PDB entry 7JVV | X-ray diffraction, 1.84 A resolution | chains A and C

[Chain A]
Molecule: Histone deacetylase 8
From: Homo sapiens
Notes: EC 3.5.1.98
UniProtKB: Q9BY41 (HDAC8_HUMAN); numbering as in UniProt (aligned over 1-377)
Chain sequence (389 residues; row label = number of the first residue in the row):
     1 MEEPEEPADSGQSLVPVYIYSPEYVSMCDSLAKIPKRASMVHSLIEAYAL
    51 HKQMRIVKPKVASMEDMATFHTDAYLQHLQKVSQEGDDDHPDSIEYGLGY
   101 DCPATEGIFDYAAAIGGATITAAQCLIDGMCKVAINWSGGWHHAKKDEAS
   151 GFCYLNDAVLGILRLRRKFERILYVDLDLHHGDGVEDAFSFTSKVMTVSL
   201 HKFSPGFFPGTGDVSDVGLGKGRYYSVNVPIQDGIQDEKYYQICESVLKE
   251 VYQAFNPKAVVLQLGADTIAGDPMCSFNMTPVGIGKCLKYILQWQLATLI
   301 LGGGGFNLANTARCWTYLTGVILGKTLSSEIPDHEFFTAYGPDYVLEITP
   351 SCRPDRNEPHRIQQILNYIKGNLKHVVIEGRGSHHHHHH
Unresolved in the structure: 1-14, 377-389
Sequence notes: engineered mutation Asp-66 (Glu in Q9BY41), Phe-306 (Tyr in Q9BY41); expression tag (378-389)
Bound ions: K+ site 1: Asp-176, Asp-178, His-180, Ser-199, Leu-200; Zn2+: Asp-178, His-180, Asp-267 (shared with Lys-5(C) of chain C); K+ site 2: Phe-189, Thr-192, Val-195, Tyr-225
UniProt features mapped onto this chain:
  - active site: His-143 (Proton acceptor)
  - binding site (substrate): Asp-101, Gly-151
  - binding site (a divalent metal cation): Asp-178, His-180, Asp-267
  - modified residue: Ser-39 (Phosphoserine)
  - natural variant: His-180 (H180R: In CDLS5), Thr-311 (T311M: In CDLS5), Gly-320 (G320R: In CDLS5), His-334 (H334R: In CDLS5)
  - mutagenesis: Ser-39 (S39A: Enhances the deacetylase activity; S39E: Decreases the deacetylase activity), Asp-101 (D101A: Complete loss of catalytical activity. Complete loss of catalytical activity; when associated with F-306; D101E: Partial loss of catalytical activity ...), His-142 to His-143 (Strongly reduces histone deacetylase activity), His-143 (H143A: Loss of catalytic activity)
What the authors report for this chain:
  - disease-associated variants - E66D (62-fold): decreased catalytic activity
  - mutagenesis - Y306F: abolished catalytic activity (citing earlier work)
  - contacts within the chain: Ser-63/Asp-66 (backbone contact), Asp-66/Thr-69 (backbone contact)
  - binding site for glycerol: Asp-66
  - conformationally variable residues (side-chain flip): Glu-65
  - disease-associated variants - D176G: abolished expression
  - catalytic residues: His-142 (citing earlier work)

[Chain C]
Molecule: Ace-arg-his-aly-aly-mcm
From: Homo sapiens
Chain sequence (6 residues; numbered 1 to 6; the number before each row is that of its first residue):
     1 XRHKKX
Modified / non-standard residues: ACE (acetyl group) at position 1, MCM (7-amino-4-methyl-chromen-2-one) at position 6; Lys-4, Lys-5 (N(6)-acetyllysine; ALY)
Bound ions: Zn2+: Lys-5 (shared with Asp-178(A), His-180(A), Asp-267(A) of chain A)

[Interface between chain A and chain C]
Contacting residue pairs (26):
  Lys-33(A) / MCM_6(C)
  Ile-94(A) / Arg-2(C)  hydrogen bond (backbone-side chain)
  Glu-95(A) / Arg-2(C)
  Gly-97(A) / Arg-2(C)
  Tyr-100(A) / Lys-4(C)
  Tyr-100(A) / MCM_6(C)
  Asp-101(A) / Lys-4(C)
  Asp-101(A) / Lys-5(C)  hydrogen bond (side chain-backbone)
  Asp-101(A) / MCM_6(C)  hydrogen bond (side chain-backbone)
  Trp-141(A) / Lys-5(C)
  His-143(A) / Lys-5(C)
  Glu-148(A) / Arg-2(C)  salt bridge
  Gly-151(A) / Lys-5(C)
  Phe-152(A) / Lys-5(C)
  Phe-152(A) / MCM_6(C)
  Asp-178(A) / Lys-5(C)
  His-180(A) / Lys-5(C)
  Phe-208(A) / His-3(C)
  Phe-208(A) / Lys-4(C)
  Phe-208(A) / Lys-5(C)
  Pro-209(A) / His-3(C)  hydrogen bond (backbone-side chain)
  Gly-210(A) / His-3(C)
  Asp-267(A) / Lys-5(C)
  Met-274(A) / Lys-5(C)
  Gly-304(A) / Lys-5(C)
  Phe-306(A) / Lys-5(C)
Interface residues without a listed pair, chain A (25 interface residues in all): His-142, Cys-153, Gly-206, Phe-207, Gly-303

[Summary]
25 residues of chain A face 5 of chain C across their interface, with 4 hydrogen bonds and 1 salt bridge.
Polar pairs include Glu-148(A)/Arg-2(C), Ile-94(A)/Arg-2(C) and Asp-101(A)/Lys-5(C). From the paper: the
catalytic residue His-142(A); E66D of chain A reduces catalytic activity; 3 substitutions were tested in all.
Here chain A is Histone deacetylase 8 and chain C is Ace-arg-his-aly-aly-mcm, both from Homo sapiens. Entry
7JVV (Crystal structure of human histone deacetylase 8 (HDAC8) E66D/Y306F double mutation complexed with a
tetrapeptide substrate) was determined by X-ray diffraction (same publication as 7JVU and 7JVW).
